PDB entry 4ODK | X-ray diffraction, 1.40 A resolution | chains A and B of the 3 polymer chains in the assembly

Chain A:
Protein: Peptidyl-prolyl cis-trans isomerase SlyD
Organism: Thermus thermophilus
Notes: EC 5.2.1.8
Reference sequence: Q5SLE7 (Q5SLE7_THET8); residues 1-149 here = UniProt positions 1-149
Amino-acid sequence (158 residues; numbered 1 to 158; the number before each row is that of its first residue):
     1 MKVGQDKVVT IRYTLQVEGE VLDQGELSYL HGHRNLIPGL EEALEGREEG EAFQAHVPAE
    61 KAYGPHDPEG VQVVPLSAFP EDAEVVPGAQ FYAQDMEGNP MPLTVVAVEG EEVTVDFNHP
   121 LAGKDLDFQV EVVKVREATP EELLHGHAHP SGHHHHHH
Unresolved in the structure: 96-98, 157-158
Sequence notes: expression tag (150-158)
Reported in the primary citation:
  - catalytic residues: Y63, F128
  - mutagenesis - D23A, I37G, Y63A, Y63F, Y92A, M96A, H119A, F128A: decreased catalytic activity
  - mutagenesis - Y63A, H119A: increased binding to affinity of the IF domain
  - mutagenesis - Y13F, N35A, A78G: unchanged catalytic activity
  - mutagenesis - Y63A: unchanged binding to FKBP domain
  - mutagenesis - Y63F (1.7-times): increased binding to FKBP domain
  - mutagenesis - Y63F: increased binding to IF domain

Chain B:
Protein: Guanyl-specific ribonuclease T1
Notes: fragment: T1 peptide
Reference sequence: P00651 (RNT1_ASPOR); numbering as in UniProt (aligned over 59-73)
Amino-acid sequence (16 residues; row label = number of the first residue in the row):
    59 VGSNSYPHKY NNYEGX
Unresolved in the structure: 59-65
Sequence notes: amidation (74)
Modified / non-standard residues: NH2 (amino group) at position 74
Curated features (UniProtKB/Swiss-Prot):
  - active site: H66

Interface between chain A and chain B:
Residue-residue contacts (18; chain A residue first):
  V74(A) - Y71(B)
  S77(A) - N70(B)
  A78(A) - N69(B)
  A78(A) - N70(B)
  A78(A) - Y71(B)  hydrogen bond (backbone-backbone)
  F79(A) - Y71(B)  hydrophobic
  P80(A) - Y71(B)
  F91(A) - E72(B)
  F91(A) - G73(B)
  Y92(A) - Y71(B)
  Y92(A) - E72(B)  hydrogen bond (backbone-backbone)
  Y92(A) - G73(B)
  A93(A) - Y68(B)  hydrophobic
  A93(A) - Y71(B)  hydrophobic
  Q94(A) - Y68(B)
  Q94(A) - E72(B)
  M101(A) - Y68(B)
  L103(A) - Y71(B)  hydrophobic
Interface residues without a listed pair, chain A (13 interface residues in all): D95, F117
Interface residues without a listed pair, chain B (7 interface residues in all): NH2_74
Interface features reported in the paper:
  - interface residues, chain B: Y71(B)

In short:
13 residues of chain A face 7 of chain B across their interface, with 2 hydrogen bonds. The backbones
hydrogen-bond at A78(A)-Y71(B) and Y92(A)-E72(B). The paper reports catalytic residues Y63(A) and F128(A);
D23A, I37G and Y63A of chain A, among others, reduce catalytic activity; 11 substitutions were tested in all.
Here chain A is Peptidyl-prolyl cis-trans isomerase SlyD (Thermus thermophilus) and chain B is Guanyl-specific
ribonuclease T1. Entry 4ODK (Structure of SlyD from Thermus thermophilus in complex with T1 peptide) was
determined by X-ray diffraction together with 4ODL, 4ODM, 4ODN, 4ODP and 4ODQ from the same study.
